Entry 7PH9 (electron microscopy, 8.70 A resolution (very low resolution: no residue pairs are listed; an interface is given only as per-side residue counts)); this record covers chains K and 5 of the 53 polymer chains in the assembly.

# Chain K
Molecule: 30S ribosomal protein S12
Organism: Mycoplasma pneumoniae M129
Reference sequence: P75546 (RS12_MYCPN); numbering as in UniProt (aligned over 1-139)
Chain sequence (139 residues; row label = number of the first residue in the row):
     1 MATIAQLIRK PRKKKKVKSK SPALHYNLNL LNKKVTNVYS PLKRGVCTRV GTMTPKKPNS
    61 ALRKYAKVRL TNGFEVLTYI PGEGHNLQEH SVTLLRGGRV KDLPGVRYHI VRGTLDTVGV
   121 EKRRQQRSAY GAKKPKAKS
Not modelled in the structure: 1, 138-139

# Chain 5
Molecule: 16S ribosomal RNA
Organism: Mycoplasma pneumoniae M129
Sequence (1520 nucleotides; each row starts with the number of its first residue):
     1 UUUUUCUGAG AGUUUGAUCC UGGCUCAGGA UUAACGCUGG CGGCAUGCCU AAUACAUGCA
    61 AGUCGAUCGA AAGUAGUAAU ACUUUAGAGG CGAACGGGUG AGUAACACGU AUCCAAUCUA
   121 CCUUAUAAUG GGGGAUAACU AGUUGAAAGA CUAGCUAAUA CCGCAUAAGA ACUUUGGUUC
   181 GCAUGAAUCA AAGUUGAAAG GACCUGCAAG GGUUCGUUAU UUGAUGAGGG UGCGCCAUAU
   241 CAGCUAGUUG GUGGGGUAAC GGCCUACCAA GGCAAUGACG UGUAGCUAUG CUGAGAAGUA
   301 GAAUAGCCAC AAUGGGACUG AGACACGGCC CAUACUCCUA CGGGAGGCAG CAGUAGGGAA
   361 UUUUUCACAA UGAGCGAAAG CUUGAUGGAG CAAUGCCGCG UGAACGAUGA AGGUCUUUAA
   421 GAUUGUAAAG UUCUUUUAUU UGGGAAGAAU GACUUUAGCA GGUAAUGGCU AGAGUUUGAC
   481 UGUACCAUUU UGAAUAAGUG ACGACUAACU AUGUGCCAGC AGUCGCGGUA AUACAUAGGU
   541 CGCAAGCGUU AUCCGGAUUU AUUGGGCGUA AAGCAAGCGC AGGCGGAUUG AAAAGUCUGG
   601 UGUUAAAGGC AGCUGCUUAA CAGUUGUAUG CAUUGGAAAC UAUUAAUCUA GAGUGUGGUA
   661 GGGAGUUUUG GAAUUUCAUG UGGAGCGGUG AAAUGCGUAG AUAUAUGAAG GAACACCAGU
   721 GGCGAAGGCG AAAACUUAGG CCAUUACUGA CGCUUAGGCU UGAAAGUGUG GGGAGCAAAU
   781 AGGAUUAGAU ACCCUAGUAG UCCACACCGU AAACGAUAGA UACUAGCUGU CGGGGCGAUC
   841 CCCUCGGUAG UGAAGUUAAC ACAUUAAGUA UCUCGCCUGG GUAGUACAUU CGCAAGAAUG
   901 AAACUCAAAC GGAAUUGACG GGGACCCGCA CAAGUGGUGG AGCAUGUUGC UUAAUUCGAC
   961 GGUACACGAA AAACCUUACC UAGACUUGAC AUCCUUGGCA AAGUUAUGGA AACAUAAUGG
  1021 AGGUUAACCG AGUGACAGGU GGUGCAUGGU UGUCGUCAGC UCGUGUCGUG AGAUGUUGGG
  1081 UUAAGUCCCG CAACGAGCGC AACCCUUAUC GUUAGUUACA UUGUCUAGCG AGACUGCUAA
  1141 UGCAAAUUGG AGGAAGGAAG GGAUGACGUC AAAUCAUCAU GCCCCUUAUG UCUAGGGCUG
  1201 CAAACGUGCU ACAAUGGCCA AUACAAACAG UCGCCAGCUU GUAAAAGUGA GCAAAUCUGU
  1261 AAAGUUGGUC UCAGUUCGGA UUGAGGGCUG CAAUUCGUCC UCAUGAAGUC GGAAUCACUA
  1321 GUAAUCGCGA AUCAGCUAUG UCGCGGUGAA UACGUUCUCG GGUCUUGUAC ACACCGCCCG
  1381 UCAAACUAUG AAAGCUGGUA AUAUUUAAAA ACGUGUUGCU AACCAUUAGG AAGCGCAUGU
  1441 CAAGGAUAGC ACCGGUGAUU GGAGUUAAGU CGUAACAAGG UACCCCUACG AGAACGUGGG
  1501 GGUGGAUCAC CUCCUUUCUA
Not modelled in the structure: 1-4, 181-184, 1020-1027, 1510-1520

# How chain K and chain 5 interact
At this resolution (9 A) residue pairs are not listed: 62 residues of chain K and 63 of chain 5 lie at the interface.

# In short
62 residues of chain K and 63 residues of chain 5 are in contact.
Chain K is 30S ribosomal protein S12 and chain 5 is 16S ribosomal RNA, both from Mycoplasma pneumoniae M129;
the structure, 70S ribosome with P-site tRNA in chloramphenicol-treated Mycoplasma pneumoniae cells, was
determined by electron microscopy together with 7OOC, 7OOD, 7P6Z, 7PAH, 7PAI, 7PAJ and 23 further entries from
the same study.
